1D6Z - chains A and B; structure by X-ray diffraction, 2.10 A resolution.

[Chain A (and B)]
Protein: Copper amine oxidase
Source organism: Escherichia coli
Notes: EC 1.4.3.6; chain B of this document is another copy of the same molecule, construct and numbering; everything in this record applies to it too
UniProtKB: P46883 (AMO_ECOLI); residues 1-727 here correspond to UniProt positions 31-757 (UniProt number = residue number + 30)
Amino-acid sequence (727 residues; row label = number of the first residue in the row):
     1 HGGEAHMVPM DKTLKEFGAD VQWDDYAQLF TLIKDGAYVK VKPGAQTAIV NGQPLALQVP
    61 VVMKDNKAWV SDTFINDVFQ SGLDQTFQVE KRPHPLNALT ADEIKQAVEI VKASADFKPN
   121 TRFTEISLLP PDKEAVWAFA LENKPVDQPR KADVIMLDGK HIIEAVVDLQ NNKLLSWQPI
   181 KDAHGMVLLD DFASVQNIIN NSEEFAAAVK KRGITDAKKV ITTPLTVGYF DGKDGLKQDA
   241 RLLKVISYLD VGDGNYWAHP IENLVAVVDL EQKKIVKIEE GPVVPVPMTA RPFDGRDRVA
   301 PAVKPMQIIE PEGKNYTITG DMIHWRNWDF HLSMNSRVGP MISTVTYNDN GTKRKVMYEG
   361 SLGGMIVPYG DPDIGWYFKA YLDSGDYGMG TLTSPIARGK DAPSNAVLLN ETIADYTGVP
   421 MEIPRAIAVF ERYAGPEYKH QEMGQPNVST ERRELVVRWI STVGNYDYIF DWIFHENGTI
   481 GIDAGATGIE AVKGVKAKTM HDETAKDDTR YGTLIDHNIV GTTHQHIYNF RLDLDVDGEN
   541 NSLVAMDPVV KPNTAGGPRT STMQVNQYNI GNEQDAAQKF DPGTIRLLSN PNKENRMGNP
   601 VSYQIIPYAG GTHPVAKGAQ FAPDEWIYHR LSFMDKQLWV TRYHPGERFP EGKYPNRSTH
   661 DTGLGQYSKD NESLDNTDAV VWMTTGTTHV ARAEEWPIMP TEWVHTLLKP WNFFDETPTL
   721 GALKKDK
Not modelled in the structure: 1-6, 725-727 (chain B: 1-5, 726-727)
Construct notes: modified residue (466)
Modified / non-standard residues: Tyr-466 (3-(4-hydroxy-3-imino-6-oxo-cyclohexa-1,4-dienyl)-alanine; TYY)
Bound ions: Cu ion: His-524, His-526, His-689 (together with hydrogen peroxide); Ca2+ site 1: Asp-533, Leu-534, Asp-535, Asp-678, Ala-679; Ca2+ site 2: Glu-573, Tyr-667, Asp-670, Glu-672
Ligand contacts:
  - phenylacetaldehyde (HY1): Phe-192, Thr-223, Pro-224, Leu-225, Trp-257, Tyr-381, Asp-383, Tyr-387, Val-463, Gly-464, Asn-465, Tyr-466
  - 2-phenylethylamine (PEA): Asp-102, Glu-103, Gln-106, Leu-169
  - hydrogen peroxide (PEO): Tyr-369, Tyr-466, Glu-490, His-524, His-526, His-689
UniProt features mapped onto this chain:
  - active site: Asp-383 (Proton acceptor)
  - binding site (substrate): Tyr-381 to Leu-392, Val-463 to Asn-465, Asp-467, Tyr-468
  - binding site (Cu cation): His-524, His-526, His-689
  - binding site (Ca(2+)): Asp-533, Leu-534, Asp-535, Glu-573, Tyr-667, Asp-670, Glu-672, Asp-678, Ala-679
  - binding site (Mn(2+)): Asp-533, Asp-535, Asp-678

[How chain A and chain B interact]
Residue-residue contacts (333; chain A residue first):
  Asp-24(A) / Lys-40(B)  salt bridge
  Tyr-26(A) / Leu-29(B)  hydrophobic
  Tyr-26(A) / Lys-40(B)
  Tyr-26(A) / Val-41(B)
  Tyr-26(A) / Lys-42(B)  hydrogen bond (side chain-backbone)
  Tyr-26(A) / Ala-45(B)
  Tyr-26(A) / Thr-47(B)  hydrogen bond (side chain-backbone)
  Tyr-26(A) / Ala-48(B)
  Tyr-26(A) / Ile-49(B)  hydrophobic
  Ala-27(A) / Leu-29(B)  hydrophobic
  Leu-29(A) / Tyr-26(B)  hydrophobic
  Leu-29(A) / Ala-27(B)  hydrophobic
  Lys-40(A) / Asp-24(B)  salt bridge
  Lys-40(A) / Tyr-26(B)
  Val-41(A) / Tyr-26(B)
  Lys-42(A) / Tyr-26(B)  hydrogen bond (backbone-side chain)
  Ala-45(A) / Tyr-26(B)
  Thr-47(A) / Tyr-26(B)  hydrogen bond (backbone-side chain)
  Ala-48(A) / Tyr-26(B)
  Ile-49(A) / Tyr-26(B)  hydrophobic
  Phe-230(A) / Pro-558(B)  hydrophobic
  Lys-233(A) / Pro-558(B)
  Tyr-256(A) / Glu-442(B)  hydrogen bond
  Trp-257(A) / Glu-442(B)  hydrogen bond
  Arg-291(A) / Arg-596(B)
  Phe-293(A) / His-440(B)
  Phe-293(A) / Val-448(B)  hydrophobic
  Asp-294(A) / Val-448(B)
  Arg-296(A) / Lys-724(B)
  Asp-297(A) / Ala-722(B)
  Asp-297(A) / Leu-723(B)
  Asp-297(A) / Lys-724(B)  hydrogen bond (backbone-backbone)
  Arg-298(A) / Glu-716(B)  salt bridge
  Arg-298(A) / Leu-720(B)
  Arg-298(A) / Gly-721(B)  hydrogen bond (side chain-backbone)
  Arg-298(A) / Ala-722(B)
  Arg-298(A) / Leu-723(B)
  Arg-298(A) / Lys-724(B)
  Val-299(A) / Ala-722(B)  hydrogen bond (backbone-backbone)
  Val-299(A) / Lys-724(B)
  Val-303(A) / Asn-315(B)
  Val-303(A) / Arg-326(B)
  Lys-304(A) / Glu-312(B)  hydrogen bond (side chain-backbone)
  Lys-304(A) / Gly-313(B)
  Lys-304(A) / Lys-314(B)  hydrogen bond (side chain-backbone)
  Lys-304(A) / Asn-315(B)
  Pro-305(A) / Glu-310(B)
  Pro-305(A) / Glu-312(B)
  Met-306(A) / Ile-309(B)
  Met-306(A) / Glu-310(B)
  Met-306(A) / Asn-405(B)
  Met-306(A) / Glu-431(B)
  Met-306(A) / Arg-453(B)
  Gln-307(A) / Gln-307(B)
  Gln-307(A) / Ile-308(B)
  Gln-307(A) / Ile-309(B)  hydrogen bond (backbone-backbone)
  Ile-308(A) / Gln-307(B)
  Ile-309(A) / Pro-305(B)
  Ile-309(A) / Met-306(B)
  Ile-309(A) / Gln-307(B)  hydrogen bond (backbone-backbone)
  Glu-310(A) / Pro-305(B)
  Glu-310(A) / Met-306(B)
  Glu-312(A) / Lys-304(B)  hydrogen bond (backbone-side chain)
  Glu-312(A) / Pro-305(B)
  Gly-313(A) / Lys-304(B)
  Lys-314(A) / Lys-304(B)  hydrogen bond (backbone-side chain)
  Asn-315(A) / Val-303(B)
  Asn-315(A) / Lys-304(B)
  Arg-326(A) / Val-303(B)
  Pro-368(A) / Met-563(B)
  Tyr-369(A) / Arg-559(B)  hydrogen bond (backbone-side chain)
  Tyr-369(A) / Met-563(B)
  Gly-370(A) / Arg-559(B)
  Gly-370(A) / Thr-562(B)
  Gly-370(A) / Met-563(B)  hydrogen bond (backbone-backbone)
  Asp-371(A) / Arg-559(B)
  Pro-372(A) / Asn-553(B)
  Pro-372(A) / Ala-555(B)  hydrophobic
  Pro-372(A) / Thr-562(B)
  Tyr-377(A) / Pro-558(B)  hydrophobic
  Tyr-377(A) / Arg-559(B)  hydrogen bond (backbone-side chain)
  Ser-394(A) / Gln-441(B)
  Pro-395(A) / Lys-439(B)
  Ala-397(A) / Asn-447(B)
  Gly-399(A) / Glu-451(B)
  Lys-400(A) / Tyr-433(B)  hydrogen bond (backbone-side chain)
  Lys-400(A) / Pro-436(B)
  Lys-400(A) / Ser-449(B)  hydrogen bond (side chain-backbone)
  Asp-401(A) / Tyr-433(B)
  Asp-401(A) / Pro-436(B)
  Asp-401(A) / Lys-439(B)  salt bridge
  Asp-401(A) / Ser-449(B)  hydrogen bond
  Ala-402(A) / Tyr-433(B)  hydrogen bond (backbone-side chain)
  Pro-403(A) / Tyr-433(B)
  Asn-405(A) / Met-306(B)
  Glu-431(A) / Met-306(B)
  Tyr-433(A) / Lys-400(B)  hydrogen bond (side chain-backbone)
  Tyr-433(A) / Asp-401(B)
  Tyr-433(A) / Ala-402(B)  hydrogen bond (side chain-backbone)
  Tyr-433(A) / Pro-403(B)
  Tyr-433(A) / Arg-458(B)
  Gly-435(A) / Arg-458(B)
  Pro-436(A) / Lys-400(B)
  Pro-436(A) / Asp-401(B)
  Pro-436(A) / Arg-458(B)
  Pro-436(A) / Ile-469(B)  hydrophobic
  Pro-436(A) / Thr-701(B)  hydrogen bond (backbone-side chain)
  Glu-437(A) / Pro-700(B)
  Glu-437(A) / Thr-701(B)  hydrogen bond (backbone-backbone)
  Tyr-438(A) / Thr-487(B)
  Tyr-438(A) / Ile-698(B)  hydrophobic
  Tyr-438(A) / Met-699(B)
  Tyr-438(A) / Pro-700(B)  hydrophobic
  Tyr-438(A) / Thr-701(B)
  Lys-439(A) / Asp-401(B)  salt bridge
  Lys-439(A) / Ile-460(B)
  Lys-439(A) / Asp-467(B)
  Lys-439(A) / Thr-487(B)  hydrogen bond (backbone-side chain)
  Lys-439(A) / Gly-488(B)  hydrogen bond (backbone-backbone)
  His-440(A) / Phe-293(B)
  His-440(A) / Gly-464(B)
  His-440(A) / Asn-465(B)
  His-440(A) / Asp-467(B)  salt bridge
  His-440(A) / Ile-489(B)
  Gln-441(A) / Ser-394(B)
  Gln-441(A) / Thr-462(B)
  Gln-441(A) / Asp-467(B)  hydrogen bond (backbone-side chain)
  Glu-442(A) / Tyr-256(B)  hydrogen bond
  Glu-442(A) / Trp-257(B)  hydrogen bond
  Met-443(A) / Leu-392(B)  hydrophobic
  Asn-447(A) / Ala-397(B)
  Val-448(A) / Phe-293(B)  hydrophobic
  Val-448(A) / Asp-294(B)
  Ser-449(A) / Lys-400(B)
  Ser-449(A) / Asp-401(B)  hydrogen bond
  Glu-451(A) / Gly-399(B)
  Arg-452(A) / Pro-700(B)
  Arg-452(A) / Thr-701(B)  hydrogen bond (side chain-backbone)
  Arg-453(A) / Met-306(B)
  Arg-458(A) / Tyr-433(B)
  Ile-460(A) / Lys-439(B)
  Thr-462(A) / Gln-441(B)
  Gly-464(A) / His-440(B)
  Asn-465(A) / His-440(B)
  Asp-467(A) / Lys-439(B)
  Asp-467(A) / His-440(B)  salt bridge
  Asp-467(A) / Gln-441(B)  hydrogen bond (side chain-backbone)
  Ile-469(A) / Pro-436(B)  hydrophobic
  Asn-477(A) / Pro-700(B)
  Thr-487(A) / Tyr-438(B)
  Thr-487(A) / Lys-439(B)  hydrogen bond (side chain-backbone)
  Gly-488(A) / Lys-439(B)  hydrogen bond (backbone-backbone)
  Ile-489(A) / His-440(B)
  Lys-498(A) / Met-597(B)
  Thr-499(A) / Arg-596(B)
  Thr-499(A) / Met-597(B)
  Met-500(A) / Met-597(B)  hydrogen bond (backbone-backbone)
  Met-500(A) / Gly-598(B)
  Met-500(A) / Asn-599(B)
  His-501(A) / Glu-594(B)  salt bridge
  Arg-510(A) / Gln-564(B)
  Tyr-511(A) / Thr-562(B)
  Tyr-511(A) / Met-563(B)
  Tyr-511(A) / Gln-564(B)
  Leu-514(A) / Met-597(B)
  Leu-514(A) / Asn-599(B)
  Ile-515(A) / Met-597(B)
  Asp-516(A) / Arg-596(B)  salt bridge
  Asp-516(A) / Met-597(B)
  His-517(A) / Arg-596(B)  hydrogen bond (side chain-backbone)
  His-517(A) / Met-597(B)
  Gln-525(A) / Met-563(B)
  Pro-548(A) / Gln-620(B)
  Val-550(A) / Gln-620(B)
  Val-550(A) / Ala-622(B)
  Asn-553(A) / Pro-372(B)
  Ala-555(A) / Pro-372(B)  hydrophobic
  Pro-558(A) / Phe-230(B)  hydrophobic
  Pro-558(A) / Lys-233(B)
  Pro-558(A) / Tyr-377(B)  hydrophobic
  Arg-559(A) / Tyr-369(B)  hydrogen bond (side chain-backbone)
  Arg-559(A) / Gly-370(B)
  Arg-559(A) / Tyr-377(B)  hydrogen bond (side chain-backbone)
  Arg-559(A) / Phe-621(B)
  Arg-559(A) / Glu-625(B)  salt bridge
  Thr-560(A) / Ala-622(B)
  Thr-560(A) / Asp-624(B)  hydrogen bond
  Thr-560(A) / Glu-625(B)  hydrogen bond (backbone-side chain)
  Ser-561(A) / Phe-621(B)
  Ser-561(A) / Ala-622(B)  hydrogen bond (side chain-backbone)
  Ser-561(A) / Glu-625(B)  hydrogen bond
  Thr-562(A) / Gly-370(B)
  Thr-562(A) / Pro-372(B)
  Thr-562(A) / Tyr-511(B)
  Met-563(A) / Pro-368(B)
  Met-563(A) / Tyr-369(B)
  Met-563(A) / Gly-370(B)  hydrogen bond (backbone-backbone)
  Met-563(A) / Arg-510(B)
  Met-563(A) / Tyr-511(B)
  Met-563(A) / Gln-525(B)
  Met-563(A) / Gln-620(B)
  Gln-564(A) / Arg-510(B)
  Gln-564(A) / Tyr-511(B)
  Asp-581(A) / Lys-617(B)  salt bridge
  Pro-582(A) / Tyr-608(B)
  Pro-582(A) / Pro-614(B)
  Pro-582(A) / Val-615(B)  hydrogen bond (backbone-backbone)
  Gly-583(A) / Val-615(B)
  Ile-585(A) / Pro-614(B)  hydrophobic
  Ile-585(A) / Val-690(B)  hydrophobic
  Glu-594(A) / His-501(B)  salt bridge
  Asn-595(A) / Ala-693(B)
  Arg-596(A) / Arg-291(B)
  Arg-596(A) / Thr-499(B)
  Arg-596(A) / Asp-516(B)  salt bridge
  Arg-596(A) / His-517(B)  hydrogen bond
  Met-597(A) / Lys-498(B)
  Met-597(A) / Thr-499(B)
  Met-597(A) / Met-500(B)  hydrogen bond (backbone-backbone)
  Met-597(A) / Leu-514(B)
  Met-597(A) / Ile-515(B)
  Met-597(A) / Asp-516(B)
  Met-597(A) / His-517(B)
  Gly-598(A) / Met-500(B)
  Gly-598(A) / His-501(B)
  Asn-599(A) / Met-500(B)
  Asn-599(A) / Leu-514(B)
  Gln-604(A) / Pro-614(B)
  Tyr-608(A) / Tyr-608(B)
  Ala-609(A) / Gly-610(B)
  Ala-609(A) / Gly-611(B)  hydrogen bond (backbone-backbone)
  Gly-610(A) / Ala-609(B)
  Gly-610(A) / Gly-610(B)
  Gly-611(A) / Ala-609(B)  hydrogen bond (backbone-backbone)
  Thr-612(A) / Leu-707(B)
  Thr-612(A) / Lys-709(B)  hydrogen bond (backbone-side chain)
  His-613(A) / Lys-709(B)
  Pro-614(A) / Pro-582(B)
  Pro-614(A) / Ile-585(B)  hydrophobic
  Pro-614(A) / Gln-604(B)
  Val-615(A) / Pro-582(B)  hydrogen bond (backbone-backbone)
  Val-615(A) / Gly-583(B)
  Lys-617(A) / Asp-581(B)  salt bridge
  Lys-617(A) / Pro-582(B)
  Gln-620(A) / Pro-548(B)
  Gln-620(A) / Val-550(B)
  Gln-620(A) / Met-563(B)
  Phe-621(A) / Val-550(B)
  Phe-621(A) / Arg-559(B)
  Phe-621(A) / Ser-561(B)
  Phe-621(A) / Met-563(B)  hydrophobic
  Ala-622(A) / Thr-560(B)
  Ala-622(A) / Ser-561(B)  hydrogen bond (backbone-side chain)
  Asp-624(A) / Thr-560(B)  hydrogen bond
  Glu-625(A) / Arg-559(B)  salt bridge
  Glu-625(A) / Thr-560(B)  hydrogen bond (side chain-backbone)
  Glu-625(A) / Ser-561(B)  hydrogen bond
  Val-690(A) / Ile-585(B)  hydrophobic
  Val-690(A) / Trp-711(B)
  Ala-691(A) / Trp-711(B)
  Arg-692(A) / Lys-709(B)
  Arg-692(A) / Pro-710(B)  hydrogen bond (side chain-backbone)
  Arg-692(A) / Asn-712(B)
  Ala-693(A) / Asn-595(B)
  Ala-693(A) / Asn-712(B)  hydrogen bond (backbone-side chain)
  Ala-693(A) / Phe-714(B)
  Ala-693(A) / Asp-715(B)
  Ala-693(A) / Glu-716(B)
  Ala-693(A) / Thr-717(B)
  Glu-694(A) / Pro-710(B)
  Glu-694(A) / Trp-711(B)
  Glu-694(A) / Asn-712(B)  hydrogen bond (side chain-backbone)
  Glu-694(A) / Phe-713(B)  hydrogen bond (side chain-backbone)
  Glu-694(A) / Phe-714(B)  hydrogen bond (side chain-backbone)
  Glu-694(A) / Glu-716(B)
  Glu-694(A) / Thr-717(B)
  Glu-694(A) / Pro-718(B)
  Trp-696(A) / Glu-716(B)
  Trp-696(A) / Thr-717(B)  hydrogen bond (backbone-backbone)
  Pro-697(A) / Thr-717(B)
  Pro-697(A) / Leu-720(B)  hydrophobic
  Ile-698(A) / Tyr-438(B)  hydrophobic
  Ile-698(A) / His-440(B)
  Ile-698(A) / Thr-717(B)  hydrogen bond (backbone-side chain)
  Met-699(A) / Tyr-438(B)
  Pro-700(A) / Glu-437(B)
  Pro-700(A) / Arg-452(B)
  Pro-700(A) / Asn-477(B)
  Thr-701(A) / Pro-436(B)  hydrogen bond (side chain-backbone)
  Thr-701(A) / Glu-437(B)  hydrogen bond (backbone-backbone)
  Thr-701(A) / Tyr-438(B)
  Thr-701(A) / Arg-452(B)  hydrogen bond (backbone-side chain)
  Glu-702(A) / Lys-709(B)  salt bridge
  Leu-707(A) / Thr-612(B)
  Lys-709(A) / Thr-612(B)  hydrogen bond (side chain-backbone)
  Lys-709(A) / His-613(B)
  Lys-709(A) / Arg-692(B)
  Lys-709(A) / Glu-702(B)  salt bridge
  Pro-710(A) / Arg-692(B)  hydrogen bond (backbone-side chain)
  Pro-710(A) / Glu-694(B)
  Trp-711(A) / Val-690(B)
  Trp-711(A) / Ala-691(B)
  Trp-711(A) / Arg-692(B)
  Trp-711(A) / Glu-694(B)
  Asn-712(A) / Arg-692(B)
  Asn-712(A) / Ala-693(B)  hydrogen bond (side chain-backbone)
  Asn-712(A) / Glu-694(B)  hydrogen bond (backbone-side chain)
  Phe-713(A) / Glu-694(B)  hydrogen bond (backbone-side chain)
  Phe-714(A) / Ala-693(B)
  Phe-714(A) / Glu-694(B)  hydrogen bond (backbone-side chain)
  Asp-715(A) / Ala-693(B)
  Glu-716(A) / Arg-298(B)  salt bridge
  Glu-716(A) / Ala-693(B)
  Glu-716(A) / Glu-694(B)
  Glu-716(A) / Trp-696(B)
  Thr-717(A) / Ala-693(B)
  Thr-717(A) / Glu-694(B)
  Thr-717(A) / Trp-696(B)  hydrogen bond (backbone-backbone)
  Thr-717(A) / Pro-697(B)
  Thr-717(A) / Ile-698(B)  hydrogen bond (side chain-backbone)
  Pro-718(A) / Glu-694(B)
  Leu-720(A) / Phe-293(B)
  Leu-720(A) / Arg-298(B)
  Leu-720(A) / Pro-697(B)  hydrophobic
  Gly-721(A) / Arg-298(B)  hydrogen bond (backbone-side chain)
  Ala-722(A) / Arg-298(B)
  Ala-722(A) / Val-299(B)  hydrogen bond (backbone-backbone)
  Leu-723(A) / Asp-297(B)
  Leu-723(A) / Arg-298(B)
  Lys-724(A) / Arg-296(B)  hydrogen bond (side chain-backbone)
  Lys-724(A) / Asp-297(B)  hydrogen bond (backbone-backbone)
  Lys-724(A) / Arg-298(B)
  Lys-724(A) / Val-299(B)
Also at the interface, not in a pair above, chain A (172 interface residues in all): Leu-189, Phe-192, Asp-234, Pro-311, Asp-373, Trp-376, Arg-432, Thr-513, Thr-523, His-524, Met-546, Val-549, Gly-556, Val-565, Thr-584, Ile-606, Thr-688, Glu-695, Trp-703
Also at the interface, not in a pair above, chain B (172 interface residues in all): Leu-189, Phe-192, Asp-234, Pro-292, Pro-311, Asp-371, Asp-373, Trp-376, Pro-395, Arg-432, Gly-435, Met-443, Thr-513, Thr-523, His-524, Val-549, Gly-556, Val-565, Ile-606, Thr-688, Glu-695, Trp-703

[In short]
Chain A and chain B each contribute 172 residues to their interface, with 78 hydrogen bonds and 18 salt
bridges. Polar pairs include Asp-24(A)/Lys-40(B), Arg-298(A)/Glu-716(B) and Asp-401(A)/Lys-439(B). Ligands of
chain A: phenylacetaldehyde, hydrogen peroxide and 2-phenylethylamine.
Chain A and chain B are both Copper amine oxidase (Escherichia coli); the structure, Crystal structure of the
aerobically freeze trapped rate-determining catalytic intermediate of E. coli copper-containing amine oxidase,
was determined by X-ray diffraction (same publication as 1D6U and 1D6Y).
